PDB entry 7F90 | X-ray diffraction, 2.39 A resolution | chains A and B of the 3 polymer chains in the assembly

== Chain A ==
Protein: mRNA export factor
From: Homo sapiens
UniProt: P78406 (RAE1L_HUMAN); residue numbers follow UniProt; this construct covers 1-368
Chain sequence (368 residues; numbered 1 to 368; the number before each row is that of its first residue):
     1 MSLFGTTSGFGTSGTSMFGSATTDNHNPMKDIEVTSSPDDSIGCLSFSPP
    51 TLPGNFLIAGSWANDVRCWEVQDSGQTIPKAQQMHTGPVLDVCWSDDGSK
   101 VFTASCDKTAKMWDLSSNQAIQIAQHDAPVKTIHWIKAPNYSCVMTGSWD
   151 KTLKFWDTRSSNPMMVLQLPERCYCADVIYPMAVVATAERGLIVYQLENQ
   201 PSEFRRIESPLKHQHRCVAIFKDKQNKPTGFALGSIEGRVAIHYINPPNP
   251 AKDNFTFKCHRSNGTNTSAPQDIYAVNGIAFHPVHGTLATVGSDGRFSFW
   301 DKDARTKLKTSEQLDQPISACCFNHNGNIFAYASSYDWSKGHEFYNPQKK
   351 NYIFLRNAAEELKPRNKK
Not modelled in the structure: 1-30, 263-269, 366-368

== Chain B ==
Protein: Nuclear pore complex protein Nup98-Nup96
From: Homo sapiens
Notes: EC 3.4.21.-
UniProt: P52948 (NUP98_HUMAN); numbering as in UniProt (aligned over 1-1817)
Chain sequence (1817 residues; numbered 1 to 1817; the number before each row is that of its first residue):
     1 MFNKSFGTPFGGGTGGFGTTSTFGQNTGFGTTSGGAFGTSAFGSSNNTGG
    51 LFGNSQTKPGGLFGTSSFSQPATSTSTGFGFGTSTGTANTLFGTASTGTS
   101 LFSSQNNAFAQNKPTGFGNFGTSTSSGGLFGTTNTTSNPFGSTSGSLFGP
   151 SSFTAAPTGTTIKFNPPTGTDTMVKAGVSTNISTKHQCITAMKEYESKSL
   201 EELRLEDYQANRKGPQNQVGAGTTTGLFGSSPATSSATGLFSSSTTNSGF
   251 AYGQNKTAFGTSTTGFGTNPGGLFGQQNQQTTSLFSKPFGQATTTQNTGF
   301 SFGNTSTIGQPSTNTMGLFGVTQASQPGGLFGTATNTSTGTAFGTGTGLF
   351 GQTNTGFGAVGSTLFGNNKLTTFGSSTTSAPSFGTTSGGLFGNKPTLTLG
   401 TNTNTSNFGFGTNTSGNSIFGSKPAPGTLGTGLGAGFGTALGAGQASLFG
   451 NNQPKIGGPLGTGAFGAPGFNTTTATLGFGAPQAPVALTDPNASAAQQAV
   501 LQQHINSLTYSPFGDSPLFRNPMSDPKKKEERLKPTNPAAQKALTTPTHY
   551 KLTPRPATRVRPKALQTTGTAKSHLFDGLDDDEPSLANGAFMPKKSIKKL
   601 VLKNLNNSNLFSPVNRDSENLASPSEYPENGERFSFLSKPVDENHQQDGD
   651 EDSLVSHFYTNPIAKPIPQTPESAGNKHSNSNSVDDTIVALNMRAALRNG
   701 LEGSSEETSFHDESLQDDREEIENNSYHMHPAGIILTKVGYYTIPSMDDL
   751 AKITNEKGECIVSDFTIGRKGYGSIYFEGDVNLTNLNLDDIVHIRRKEVV
   801 VYLDDNQKPPVGEGLNRKAEVTLDGVWPTDKTSRCLIKSPDRLADINYEG
   851 RLEAVSRKQGAQFKEYRPETGSWVFKVSHFSKYGLQDSDEEEEEHPSKTS
   901 TKKLKTAPLPPASQTTPLQMALNGKPAPPPQSQSPEVEQLGRVVELDSDM
   951 VDITQEPVLDTMLEESMPEDQEPVSASTHIASSLGINPHVLQIMKASLLT
  1001 DEEDVDMALDQRFSRLPSKADTSQEICSPRLPISASHSSKTRSLVGGLLQ
  1051 SKFTSGAFLSPSVSVQECRTPRAASLMNIPSTSSWSVPPPLTSVFTMPSP
  1101 APEVPLKTVGTRRQLGLVPREKSVTYGKGKLLMDMALFMGRSFRVGWGPN
  1151 WTLANSGEQLNGSHELENHQIADSMEFGFLPNPVAVKPLTESPFKVHLEK
  1201 LSLRQRKPDEDMKLYQTPLELKLKHSTVHVDELCPLIVPNLGVAVIHDYA
  1251 DWVKEASGDLPEAQIVKHWSLTWTLCEALWGHLKELDSQLNEPREYIQIL
  1301 ERRRAFSRWLSCTATPQIEEEVSLTQKNSPVEAVFSYLTGKRISEACSLA
  1351 QQSGDHRLALLLSQFVGSQSVRELLTMQLVDWHQLQADSFIQDERLRIFA
  1401 LLAGKPVWQLSEKKQINVCSQLDWKRSLAIHLWYLLPPTASISRALSMYE
  1451 EAFQNTSDSDRYACSPLPSYLEGSGCVIAEEQNSQTPLRDVCFHLLKLYS
  1501 DRHYDLNQLLEPRSITADPLDYRLSWHLWEVLRALNYTHLSAQCEGVLQA
  1551 SYAGQLESEGLWEWAIFVLLHIDNSGIREKAVRELLTRHCQLLETPESWA
  1601 KETFLTQKLRVPAKWIHEAKAVRAHMESDKHLEALCLFKAEHWNRCHKLI
  1651 IRHLASDAIINENYDYLKGFLEDLAPPERSSLIQDWETSGLVYLDYIRVI
  1701 EMLRHIQQVDCSGNDLEQLHIKVTSLCSRIEQIQCYSAKDRLAQSDMAKR
  1751 VANLLRVVLSLHHPPDRTSDSTPDPQRVPLRLLAPHIGRLPMPEDYAMDE
  1801 LRSLTQSYLRELAVGSL
Not modelled in the structure: 1-157, 172-182, 214-1817

== How chain A and chain B interact ==
Contacting residue pairs (62):
  Asp-40(A) / Arg-204(B)  salt bridge
  Asp-40(A) / Tyr-208(B)  hydrogen bond
  Ser-41(A) / Arg-204(B)  hydrogen bond
  Trp-62(A) / Glu-201(B)
  Trp-62(A) / Arg-204(B)
  Trp-62(A) / Leu-205(B)
  Trp-62(A) / Tyr-208(B)
  Cys-106(A) / Leu-205(B)  hydrophobic
  Pro-129(A) / Leu-205(B)  hydrophobic
  Trp-149(A) / Glu-201(B)
  Trp-149(A) / Glu-202(B)
  Trp-149(A) / Leu-205(B)  hydrophobic
  Arg-172(A) / Ser-197(B)  hydrogen bond (side chain-backbone)
  Arg-172(A) / Glu-202(B)  salt bridge
  Tyr-174(A) / Lys-198(B)
  Tyr-174(A) / Ser-199(B)
  Tyr-174(A) / Glu-202(B)  hydrogen bond
  Gln-214(A) / Thr-190(B)  hydrogen bond
  Gln-214(A) / Glu-196(B)
  Gln-214(A) / Lys-198(B)  hydrogen bond (side chain-backbone)
  Gln-214(A) / Ser-199(B)
  Arg-216(A) / Leu-200(B)
  Arg-216(A) / Glu-201(B)  salt bridge
  Ile-236(A) / His-186(B)  hydrogen bond (backbone-side chain)
  Ile-236(A) / Thr-190(B)
  Glu-237(A) / His-186(B)
  Arg-239(A) / Asp-171(B)  salt bridge
  Arg-261(A) / Asp-171(B)  salt bridge
  Pro-270(A) / Ser-183(B)
  Gln-271(A) / Ser-183(B)  hydrogen bond (backbone-backbone)
  Gln-271(A) / Thr-184(B)
  Gln-271(A) / Lys-185(B)  hydrogen bond (backbone-backbone)
  Asp-272(A) / Lys-185(B)
  Asp-272(A) / Gln-187(B)  hydrogen bond
  Ile-273(A) / Thr-184(B)
  Ile-273(A) / Lys-185(B)  hydrogen bond (backbone-backbone)
  Ile-273(A) / His-186(B)
  Ile-273(A) / Gln-187(B)  hydrogen bond (backbone-backbone)
  Tyr-274(A) / Gln-187(B)
  Ala-275(A) / Cys-188(B)  hydrophobic
  Tyr-336(A) / Arg-204(B)  hydrogen bond (backbone-side chain)
  Asp-337(A) / Leu-200(B)
  Trp-338(A) / Thr-160(B)
  Trp-338(A) / Ile-189(B)
  Trp-338(A) / Leu-200(B)
  Trp-338(A) / Arg-204(B)
  Trp-338(A) / Asp-207(B)  hydrogen bond
  Trp-338(A) / Tyr-208(B)  hydrophobic
  Ser-339(A) / Gln-187(B)
  Ser-339(A) / Cys-188(B)
  Ser-339(A) / Ile-189(B)  hydrogen bond (backbone-backbone)
  Ser-339(A) / Leu-200(B)
  Lys-340(A) / Phe-164(B)
  Lys-340(A) / Gln-187(B)
  Gly-341(A) / Thr-160(B)
  Gly-341(A) / Ile-189(B)
  His-342(A) / Thr-160(B)  hydrogen bond (backbone-side chain)
  His-342(A) / Asp-207(B)
  His-342(A) / Arg-212(B)
  Glu-343(A) / Lys-163(B)
  Tyr-345(A) / Arg-204(B)
  Tyr-345(A) / Tyr-208(B)  hydrogen bond
Other interface residues (no listed pair), chain A (35 interface residues in all): Pro-88, Leu-90, Lys-131, His-213, Lys-258, Phe-344
Other interface residues (no listed pair), chain B (27 interface residues in all): Ala-191, Leu-203, Lys-213

== Overview ==
35 residues of chain A and 27 residues of chain B are in contact, with 17 hydrogen bonds and 5 salt bridges.
Among the polar pairs are Asp-40(A)/Arg-204(B), Arg-172(A)/Glu-202(B) and Arg-216(A)/Glu-201(B).
Chain A is mRNA export factor and chain B is Nuclear pore complex protein Nup98-Nup96, both from Homo sapiens;
the structure, Crystal structure of SARS auxiliary protein in complex with human nuclear protein, was
determined by X-ray diffraction together with 7F60 from the same study.
